Entry 9KYL (X-ray diffraction, 2.15 A resolution); this record covers chains A and C of the 4 polymer chains in the assembly.

Chain A:
Molecule: Activating signal cointegrator 1
Organism: Homo sapiens
UniProt: Q15650 (TRIP4_HUMAN); residues 410-581 here = UniProt positions 410-581
Sequence (172 residues; each row starts with the number of its first residue):
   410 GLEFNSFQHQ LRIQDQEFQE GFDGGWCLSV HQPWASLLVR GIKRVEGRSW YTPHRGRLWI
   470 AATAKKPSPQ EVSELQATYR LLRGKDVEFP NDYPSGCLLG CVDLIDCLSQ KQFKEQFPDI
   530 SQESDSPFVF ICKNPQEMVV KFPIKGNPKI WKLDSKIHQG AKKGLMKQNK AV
Disordered / not traced: 410-433, 572-581

Chain C:
Molecule: 10-nt DNA strand
Sequence (10 nucleotides; each row starts with the number of its first residue):
     2 CGGTAATTCT

How chain A and chain C interact:
Pairs across the interface - 21 pairs, chain A then chain C:
  Ser-438(A) with DA6(C), sugar contact
  Val-439(A) with DA6(C), base contact
  His-440(A) with DA6(C), hydrogen bond to the sugar; DA7(C), phosphate contact
  Glu-455(A) with DA6(C), hydrogen bond to the base
  Gly-456(A) with DA6(C), hydrogen bond to the base
  Arg-457(A) with DA6(C), salt bridge to the phosphate
  Ser-458(A) with DT5(C), hydrogen bond to the phosphate
  Trp-459(A) with DT5(C), phosphate contact; DA6(C), hydrogen bond to the phosphate
  Thr-472(A) with DA6(C), phosphate contact; DT8(C), phosphate contact
  Ala-473(A) with DT8(C), hydrogen bond to the phosphate; DT9(C), phosphate contact
  Lys-554(A) with DT8(C), phosphate contact; DT9(C), salt bridge to the phosphate
  Gly-555(A) with DA7(C), phosphate contact; DT8(C), hydrogen bond to the phosphate
  Asn-556(A) with DA7(C), sugar contact
  Pro-557(A) with DT5(C), base contact; DA7(C), sugar contact
Also at the interface, not in a pair above, chain A (18 interface residues in all): Trp-443, Ala-471, Ile-553, Lys-558
Also at the interface, not in a pair above, chain C (6 interface residues in all): DG4

In short:
Chain A and chain C form an interface of 18 and 6 residues respectively; the contacts include 7 hydrogen bonds
and 2 salt bridges. Polar contacts include Glu-455(A)/DA6(C), Gly-456(A)/DA6(C) and His-440(A)/DA6(C).
Chain A is Activating signal cointegrator 1 (Homo sapiens) and chain C is a 10-nt DNA strand; the structure,
Crystal structure of human TRIP4 in complex with 11bp dsDNA, was determined by X-ray diffraction.
